PDB entry 9L49 | X-ray diffraction, 3.00 A resolution | chains A and C of the 3 polymer chains in the assembly

== Chain A ==
Protein: MHC class I antigen
From: Homo sapiens
UniProtKB: Q2UV93 (Q2UV93_HUMAN); residues 2-274 here correspond to UniProt positions 1-273 (UniProt number = residue number - 1)
Sequence (273 residues; each row starts with the number of its first residue):
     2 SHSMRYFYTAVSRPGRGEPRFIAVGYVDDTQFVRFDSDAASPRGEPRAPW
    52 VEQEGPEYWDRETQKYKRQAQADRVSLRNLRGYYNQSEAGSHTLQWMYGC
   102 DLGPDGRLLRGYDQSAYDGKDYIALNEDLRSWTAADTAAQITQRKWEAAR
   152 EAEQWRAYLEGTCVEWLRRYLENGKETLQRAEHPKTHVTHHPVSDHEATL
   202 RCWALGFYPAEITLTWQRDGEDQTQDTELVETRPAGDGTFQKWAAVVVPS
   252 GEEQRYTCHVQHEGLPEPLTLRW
Not modelled in the structure: 17-19
Disulfide bonds: Cys101-Cys164, Cys203-Cys259

== Chain C ==
Protein: Toll-like receptor 9
From: Homo sapiens
UniProtKB: Q9NR96 (TLR9_HUMAN); residues 1-9 here correspond to UniProt positions 412-420 (UniProt number = residue number + 411)
Sequence (9 residues; numbered 1 to 9; the number before each row is that of its first residue):
     1 RAFPGLRYV

== Interface between chain A and chain C ==
Contacting residue pairs (52; chain A residue first):
  Met5(A) - Arg1(C)
  Tyr7(A) - Arg1(C)  hydrogen bond (side chain-backbone)
  Tyr7(A) - Ala2(C)  hydrogen bond (side chain-backbone)
  Tyr9(A) - Ala2(C)
  Tyr59(A) - Arg1(C)
  Arg62(A) - Arg1(C)
  Arg62(A) - Pro4(C)
  Glu63(A) - Arg1(C)  salt bridge
  Glu63(A) - Ala2(C)  hydrogen bond (side chain-backbone)
  Lys66(A) - Arg1(C)
  Lys66(A) - Ala2(C)  hydrogen bond (side chain-backbone)
  Lys66(A) - Phe3(C)
  Lys66(A) - Pro4(C)
  Arg69(A) - Pro4(C)  hydrogen bond (side chain-backbone)
  Arg69(A) - Leu6(C)
  Gln70(A) - Leu6(C)
  Gln70(A) - Arg7(C)  hydrogen bond (side chain-backbone)
  Ala73(A) - Leu6(C)  hydrophobic
  Ala73(A) - Arg7(C)
  Asp74(A) - Arg7(C)  salt bridge
  Ser77(A) - Arg7(C)
  Ser77(A) - Tyr8(C)
  Ser77(A) - Val9(C)
  Asn80(A) - Val9(C)
  Leu81(A) - Val9(C)  hydrophobic
  Tyr84(A) - Val9(C)  hydrogen bond (side chain-backbone)
  Leu95(A) - Arg7(C)
  Gln96(A) - Arg7(C)  hydrogen bond (backbone-side chain)
  Trp97(A) - Phe3(C)  hydrophobic
  Trp97(A) - Arg7(C)
  Tyr99(A) - Ala2(C)
  Tyr99(A) - Phe3(C)  hydrogen bond (side chain-backbone)
  Ser116(A) - Arg7(C)
  Tyr123(A) - Val9(C)  hydrophobic
  Thr143(A) - Tyr8(C)
  Thr143(A) - Val9(C)  hydrogen bond (side chain-backbone)
  Lys146(A) - Tyr8(C)
  Lys146(A) - Val9(C)  hydrogen bond (side chain-backbone)
  Trp147(A) - Arg7(C)
  Trp147(A) - Tyr8(C)  hydrogen bond (side chain-backbone)
  Ala150(A) - Tyr8(C)
  Glu152(A) - Leu6(C)
  Glu152(A) - Tyr8(C)  hydrogen bond
  Gln155(A) - Phe3(C)
  Trp156(A) - Phe3(C)  hydrophobic
  Tyr159(A) - Arg1(C)  hydrogen bond (side chain-backbone)
  Tyr159(A) - Ala2(C)
  Tyr159(A) - Phe3(C)  hydrogen bond (side chain-backbone)
  Tyr159(A) - Pro4(C)
  Thr163(A) - Arg1(C)
  Trp167(A) - Arg1(C)
  Tyr171(A) - Arg1(C)  hydrogen bond (side chain-backbone)
Interface residues without a listed pair, chain C (9 interface residues in all): Gly5

== In short ==
32 residues of chain A face 9 of chain C across their interface; the contacts include 16 hydrogen bonds and 2
salt bridges. Polar contacts include Glu63(A)-Arg1(C), Asp74(A)-Arg7(C) and Tyr7(A)-Arg1(C).
Here chain A is MHC class I antigen and chain C is Toll-like receptor 9, both from Homo sapiens. Entry 9L49
(Crystal structure of HLA-C*12:03-RV9) was determined by X-ray diffraction, deposited together with 9L47, 9L48
and 9L4A.
